Entry 8P7B (electron microscopy, 2.42 A resolution); this record covers chains B and A of the 5 polymer chains in the assembly.

# Chain B
Protein: Serine--tRNA ligase, cytoplasmic
Source organism: Homo sapiens
Notes: EC 6.1.1.11
Reference sequence: P49591 (SYSC_HUMAN); numbering as in UniProt (aligned over 1-514)
Sequence (514 residues; row label = number of the first residue in the row):
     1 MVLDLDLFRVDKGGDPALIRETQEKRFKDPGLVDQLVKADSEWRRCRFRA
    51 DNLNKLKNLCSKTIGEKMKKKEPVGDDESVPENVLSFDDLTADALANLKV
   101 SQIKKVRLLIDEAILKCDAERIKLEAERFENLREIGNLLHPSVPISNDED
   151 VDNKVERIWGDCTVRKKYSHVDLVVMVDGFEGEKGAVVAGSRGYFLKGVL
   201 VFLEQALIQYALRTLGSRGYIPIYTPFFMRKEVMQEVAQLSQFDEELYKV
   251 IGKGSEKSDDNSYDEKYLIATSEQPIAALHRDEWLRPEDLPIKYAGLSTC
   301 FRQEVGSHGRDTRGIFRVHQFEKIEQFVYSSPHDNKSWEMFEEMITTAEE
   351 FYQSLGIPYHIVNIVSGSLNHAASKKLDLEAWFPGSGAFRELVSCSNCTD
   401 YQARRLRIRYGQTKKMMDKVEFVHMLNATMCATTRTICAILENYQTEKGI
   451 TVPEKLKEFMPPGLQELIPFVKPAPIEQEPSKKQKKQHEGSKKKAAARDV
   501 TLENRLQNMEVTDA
Disordered / not traced: 1, 75-87, 256-263, 478-514
Swiss-Prot annotation at these positions:
  - motif: Lys482 to Lys494 (Nuclear localization signal)
  - binding site (L-serine): Thr271, Arg302, Glu325, Asn427
  - binding site (ATP): Arg302 to Glu304, Val318 to Phe321, Glu391 to Ser394
  - site: Thr429 (Important for serine binding)
  - modified residue: Met1 (N-acetylmethionine), Ser241 (Phosphoserine), Lys323 (N6-acetyllysine)
  - natural variant: Asp172 (D172N: In NEDMAS), Arg213 (R213L: In NEDMAS), Arg302 (R302C: In NEDMAS), Arg390 (R390C: In NEDMAS)
  - mutagenesis: Val2 to Gly14 (Abolishes DNA binding), Arg9 (R9A: Strongly decreased enzyme activity), Arg44 (R44A: Abolishes enzyme activity), Asp51 (D51A: Abolishes enzyme activity), Asn54 (N54A: Strongly decreased enzyme activity), Lys55 (K55A: Moderately decreased enzyme activity), Asn58 (N58A: Moderately decreased enzyme activity), Ser61 (S61A: Moderately decreased enzyme activity), Gly75 to Asn97 (Decreased enzyme activity. Abolishes DNA binding), Lys104 (K104A: Moderately decreased enzyme activity), Arg107 (R107A: Moderately decreased enzyme activity), Gly254 to Asn261 (Mildly decreased enzyme activity. Nearly abolishes DNA binding), 8 further mutagenesis entries in UniProt

# Chain A
Protein: tRNA N(3)-methylcytidine methyltransferase METTL6
Source organism: Homo sapiens
Notes: EC 2.1.1.-
Reference sequence: Q8TCB7 (METL6_HUMAN); residues 1-284 here = UniProt positions 1-284
Sequence (284 residues; each row starts with the number of its first residue):
     1 MASLQRKGLQARILTSEEEEKLKRDQTLVSDFKQQKLEQEAQKNWDLFYK
    51 RNSTNFFKDRHWTTREFEELRSCREFEDQKLTMLEAGCGVGNCLFPLLEE
   101 DPNIFAYACDFSPRAIEYVKQNPLYDTERCKVFQCDLTKDDLLDHVPPES
   151 VDVVMLIFVLSAVHPDKMHLVLQNIYKVLKPGKSVLFRDYGLYDHAMLRF
   201 KASSKLGENFYVRQDGTRSYFFTDDFLAQLFMDTGYEEVVNEYVFRETVN
   251 KKEGLCVPRVFLQSKFLKPPKNPSPVVLGLDPKS
Disordered / not traced: 1-26, 73-78, 272-284
Swiss-Prot annotation at these positions:
  - binding site (S-adenosyl-L-methionine): Trp45, Tyr49, Gly87, Asp110, Asp136, Leu137, Ile157
  - binding site (S-adenosyl-L-homocysteine): Tyr49, His61, Glu85, Gly87, Asp110, Asp136, Leu137, Ile157
  - mutagenesis: Tyr49 (Y49F: Decreased affinity for S-adenosyl-L-methionine), His61 (H61N: Decreased affinity for S-adenosyl-L-methionine), Glu85 (E85Q: Strongly decreased affinity for S-adenosyl-L-methionine), Cys93 (C93S: Does not affect affinity for S-adenosyl-L-methionine), Asp110 (D110A: Nearly abolished affinity for S-adenosyl-L-methionine), Phe111 (F111L: Decreased affinity for S-adenosyl-L-methionine), Ser161 (S161A: Strongly reduced RNA (cytosine-3-)-methyltransferase activity), Thr217 (T217A: Strongly reduced RNA (cytosine-3-)-methyltransferase activity)
Ligand contacts: S-adenosylhomocysteine (SAH): Trp45, Tyr49, Phe57, Arg60, Glu85, Gly87, Cys88, Gly89, Gly91, Asn92, Cys93, Asp110, Phe111, Ser112, Cys135, Asp136, Leu137, Thr138, Ile157, Phe158, Val159, Ala162, Val163
What the authors report for this chain:
  - binding site for Serine tRNA: Lys43, Trp45, Asp46, Lys50, Phe57, Arg60, Trp62, Arg114, Phe158, Tyr190, His195, Arg199, Arg213, Thr248, Arg259, Phe261
  - binding site for S-adenosylhomocysteine: Trp45, Arg60, Asp110, Phe111, Leu137, Thr138, Ile157, Val159, Ala162, Val163
  - mutagenesis - D110A: abolished binding to S-adenosylhomocysteine
  - mutagenesis - D110A: abolished binding to Serine tRNA
  - mutagenesis - D110A: abolished catalytic activity
  - mutagenesis - Y49F: unchanged binding to S-adenosylhomocysteine
  - mutagenesis - Y49F: decreased binding to Serine tRNA
  - mutagenesis - F32A, Y49F, Y190F: decreased catalytic activity
  - mutagenesis - Y190F: unchanged binding to Serine tRNA
  - mutagenesis - D189A, D189N: abolished expression

# How chain B and chain A interact
Pairs across the interface (10; chain B residue first):
  Asp11(B) - Phe32(A)
  Lys12(B) - Phe32(A)
  Gly13(B) - Phe32(A)
  Met416(B) - Arg51(A)
  Met416(B) - Gln214(A)
  Met416(B) - Asp215(A)
  Met417(B) - Asn44(A)
  Met417(B) - Gln214(A)
  Met417(B) - Asp215(A)
  Met417(B) - Gly216(A)
From the paper, about this interface:
  - residue pairs: Lys12(B)-Phe32(A) (backbone contact), Gly13(B)-Phe32(A) (backbone contact), Met416(B)-Arg51(A)
  - interface residues, chain B: Met417(B)
  - interface residues, chain A: Arg51(A), Gln214(A)
  - hot spots on chain A (mutagenesis) - F32A: abolished binding to Serine--tRNA ligase, cytoplasmic (chain B)

# Summary
5 residues of chain B face 6 of chain A across their interface. The paper describes backbone contacts between
Lys12(B) and Phe32(A) and Gly13(B) and Phe32(A); a contact between Met416(B) and Arg51(A). The paper reports a
binding site for Serine tRNA at Lys43(A), Trp45(A) and Asp46(A) among others; F32A, Y49F and Y190F of chain A
reduce catalytic activity; 6 substitutions were tested in all.
Here chain B is Serine--tRNA ligase, cytoplasmic and chain A is tRNA N(3)-methylcytidine methyltransferase
METTL6, both from Homo sapiens. Entry 8P7B (CryoEM structure of METTL6 tRNA SerRS complex in a 1:2:2
stoichiometry) was determined by electron microscopy together with 8P7C, 8P7D, 8OWX and 8OWY from the same
study.
